Entry 1D5L (X-ray diffraction, 1.90 A resolution); this record covers chains A and B of the 4 polymer chains in the assembly.

[Chain A (and B)]
Protein: Myeloperoxidase
Source organism: Homo sapiens
Notes: EC 1.11.1.7; fragment: light chain; chain B of this document is another copy of the same molecule, construct and numbering; everything in this record applies to it too
Reference sequence: P05164 (PERM_HUMAN); residues 1-104 here correspond to UniProt positions 167-270 (UniProt number = residue number + 166)
Chain sequence (104 residues; each row starts with the number of its first residue):
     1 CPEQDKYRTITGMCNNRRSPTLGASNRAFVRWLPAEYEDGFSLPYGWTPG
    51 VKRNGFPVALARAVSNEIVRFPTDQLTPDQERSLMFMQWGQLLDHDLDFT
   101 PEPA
UniProt features mapped onto this chain:
  - active site: H95 (Proton acceptor)
  - binding site (heme b): D94
  - binding site (Ca(2+)): D96
Disulfides: C1-C14
Bound ions: Ca2+: D96 (shared with 4 residues of chain C)
Ligand contacts:
  - cyanide ion (CYN): Q91, D94, H95
  - heme (HEM): M87, G90, Q91, D94, D98, F99, T100

[How chain A and chain B interact]
Residue-residue contacts (15):
  R18(A) - E36(B)  salt bridge
  R18(A) - N54(B)
  S19(A) - P34(B)
  S19(A) - A35(B)  hydrogen bond (side chain-backbone)
  P20(A) - G40(B)
  T21(A) - G40(B)
  L22(A) - P34(B)  hydrophobic
  R27(A) - F41(B)
  P34(A) - S19(B)
  P34(A) - L22(B)  hydrophobic
  A35(A) - S19(B)  hydrogen bond (backbone-side chain)
  E36(A) - R18(B)  salt bridge
  G40(A) - P20(B)
  G40(A) - T21(B)
  F41(A) - R27(B)
Interface residues without a listed pair, chain A (13 interface residues in all): Y37, N54
Interface residues without a listed pair, chain B (13 interface residues in all): D39

[Overview]
Chain A and chain B each contribute 13 residues to their interface, with 2 hydrogen bonds and 2 salt bridges.
Among the polar pairs are R18(A)-E36(B) and S19(A)-A35(B). Ligands of chain A: cyanide ion and heme.
Both chains are Myeloperoxidase (Homo sapiens). Entry 1D5L (Crystal structure of cyanide-bound human
myeloperoxidase isoform C at ph 5.5) was determined by X-ray diffraction together with 1DNU, 1DNW and 1D7W
from the same study.
